Entry 7Z2P (X-ray diffraction, 2.00 A resolution); this record covers chains A and F of the 6 polymer chains in the assembly.

Chain A:
Molecule: Tubulin alpha-1B chain
From: Bos taurus
UniProt: P81947 (TBA1B_BOVIN); residue numbers follow UniProt; this construct covers 1-451
Amino-acid sequence (451 residues; each row starts with the number of its first residue):
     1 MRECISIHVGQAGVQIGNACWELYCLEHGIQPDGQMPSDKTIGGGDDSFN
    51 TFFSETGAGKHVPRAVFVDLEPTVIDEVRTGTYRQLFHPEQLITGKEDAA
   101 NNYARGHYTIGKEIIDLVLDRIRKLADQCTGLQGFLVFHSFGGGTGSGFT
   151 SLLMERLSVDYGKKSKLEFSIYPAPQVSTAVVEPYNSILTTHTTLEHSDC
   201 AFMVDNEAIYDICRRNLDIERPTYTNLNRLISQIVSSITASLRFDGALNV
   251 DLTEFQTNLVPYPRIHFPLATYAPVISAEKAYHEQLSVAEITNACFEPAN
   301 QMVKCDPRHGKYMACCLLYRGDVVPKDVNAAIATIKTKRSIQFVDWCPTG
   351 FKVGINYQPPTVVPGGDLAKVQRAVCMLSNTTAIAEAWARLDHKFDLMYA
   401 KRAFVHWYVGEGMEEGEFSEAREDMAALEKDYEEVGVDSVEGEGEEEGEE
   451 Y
Disordered / not traced: 440-451
Ligand contacts: GTP (guanosine-5'-triphosphate): Gly10, Gln11, Ala12, Gln15, Ile16, Asp69, Asp98, Ala99, Ala100, Asn101, Ser140, Gly142, Gly143, Gly144, Thr145, Gly146, Ile171, Pro173, Val177, Ser178, Glu183, Asn206, Tyr224, Leu227, Asn228, Ile231

Chain F:
Molecule: Tubulin beta-2B chain
From: Gallus gallus
UniProt: E1BQ43 (E1BQ43_CHICK); residues 1-378 here = UniProt positions 1-378
Amino-acid sequence (384 residues; numbered 1 to 384; the number before each row is that of its first residue):
     1 MYTFVVRDENSSVYAEVSRLLLATGQWKRLRKDNPRFNLMLGERNRLPFG
    51 RLGHEPGLVQLVNYYRGADKLCRKASLVKLIKTSPELSESCTWFPESYVI
   101 YPTNLKTPVAPAQNGIRHLINNTRTDEREVFLAAYNRRREGREGNVWIAK
   151 SSAGAKGEGILISSEASELLDFIDEQGQVHVIQKYLEKPLLLEPGHRKFD
   201 IRSWVLVDHLYNIYLYREGVLRTSSEPYNSANFQDKTCHLTNHCIQKEYS
   251 KNYGRYEEGNEMFFEEFNQYLMDALNTTLENSILLQIKHIIRSCLMCIEP
   301 AISTKHLHYQSFQLFGFDFMVDEELKVWLIEVNGAPACAQKLYAELCQGI
   351 VDVAISSVFPLADTGQKTSQPTSIFIKLHHHHHH
Disordered / not traced: 106-124, 153-157, 363-372, 379-384
Differences from the reference sequence: expression tag (379-384)
Bound ions: Mg2+: Glu331 (together with AMP-PCP)
Ligand contacts: AMP-PCP (ACP; phosphomethylphosphonic acid adenylate ester): Lys74, Pro95, Ile148, Lys150, Ile160, Gln183, Lys184, Tyr185, Leu186, Lys198, Asp200, Arg202, Arg222, His239, Leu240, Thr241, Asn242, Asp318, Met320, Ile330, Glu331, Asn333

How chain A and chain F interact:
Pairs across the interface - 21 pairs, chain A then chain F:
  Gln176(A) with Pro56(F)
  Glu207(A) with His54(F), salt bridge
  Glu297(A) with His306(F)
  Lys304(A) with His54(F)
  Asp306(A) with Arg66(F); Leu307(F)
  Arg308(A) with Pro300(F), hydrogen bond (side chain-backbone); Ala301(F), hydrogen bond (side chain-backbone); Ile302(F); Ser303(F), hydrogen bond (side chain-backbone); Leu307(F)
  His309(A) with Arg66(F), hydrogen bond (side chain-backbone); Gly67(F); Ala301(F)
  Ser340(A) with Ala301(F)
  Glu386(A) with Gly50(F); Arg66(F), salt bridge
  Arg390(A) with Gly50(F); His54(F)
  His393(A) with Arg51(F)
  Glu433(A) with Arg46(F), salt bridge
Also at the interface, not in a pair above, chain A (16 interface residues in all): Pro175, Pro298, Cys305, Lys338
Also at the interface, not in a pair above, chain F (15 interface residues in all): Gly53, His308

Overview:
16 residues of chain A face 15 of chain F across their interface; the contacts include 4 hydrogen bonds and 3
salt bridges. Polar pairs include Glu207(A)-His54(F), Glu386(A)-Arg66(F) and Glu433(A)-Arg46(F). Chain A binds
GTP. Bound to chain F: AMP-PCP.
Here chain A is Tubulin alpha-1B chain (Bos taurus) and chain F is Tubulin beta-2B chain (Gallus gallus).
Entry 7Z2P (Tubulin-nocodazole complex) was determined by X-ray diffraction (same publication as 7Z2N).
